Entry 2V06 (X-ray diffraction, 1.05 A resolution); this record covers chain A.

Chain A:
Molecule: Ser-thr phosphatase mspp
Organism: Mycobacterium smegmatis
Notes: EC 3.1.3.-
Reference sequence: A0QTQ6 (A0QTQ6_MYCS2); numbering as in UniProt (aligned over 1-233)
Amino-acid sequence (234 residues; each row starts with the number of its first residue; numbering starts at 0):
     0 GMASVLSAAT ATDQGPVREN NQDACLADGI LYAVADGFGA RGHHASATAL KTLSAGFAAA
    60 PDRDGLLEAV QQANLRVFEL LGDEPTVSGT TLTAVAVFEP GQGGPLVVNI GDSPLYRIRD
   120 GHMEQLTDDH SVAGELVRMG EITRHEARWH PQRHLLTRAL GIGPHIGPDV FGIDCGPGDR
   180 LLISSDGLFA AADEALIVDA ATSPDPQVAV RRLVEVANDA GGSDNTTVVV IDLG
Ion coordination: Mg2+ site 1: D35, D185, D223; Mg2+ site 2: D35, G36

Summary:
D35, D185 and D223 form the Mg2+ site 1. The Mg2+ site 2 is built by D35 and G36.
Chain A is Ser-thr phosphatase mspp (Mycobacterium smegmatis); the structure, Crystal structure of the PPM
Ser-Thr phosphatase MsPP from Mycobacterium smegmatis at pH 5.5, was determined by X-ray diffraction,
deposited together with 2CM1.
